7VAM - chains B and D of the 12 polymer chains in the assembly; structure by electron microscopy, 3.20 A resolution.

# Chain B
Name: V-type ATP synthase alpha chain
Source organism: Thermus thermophilus HB8
Notes: EC 7.1.2.2
UniProt: Q56403 (VATA_THET8); numbering as in UniProt (aligned over 1-578)
Chain sequence (578 residues; numbered 1 to 578; the number before each row is that of its first residue):
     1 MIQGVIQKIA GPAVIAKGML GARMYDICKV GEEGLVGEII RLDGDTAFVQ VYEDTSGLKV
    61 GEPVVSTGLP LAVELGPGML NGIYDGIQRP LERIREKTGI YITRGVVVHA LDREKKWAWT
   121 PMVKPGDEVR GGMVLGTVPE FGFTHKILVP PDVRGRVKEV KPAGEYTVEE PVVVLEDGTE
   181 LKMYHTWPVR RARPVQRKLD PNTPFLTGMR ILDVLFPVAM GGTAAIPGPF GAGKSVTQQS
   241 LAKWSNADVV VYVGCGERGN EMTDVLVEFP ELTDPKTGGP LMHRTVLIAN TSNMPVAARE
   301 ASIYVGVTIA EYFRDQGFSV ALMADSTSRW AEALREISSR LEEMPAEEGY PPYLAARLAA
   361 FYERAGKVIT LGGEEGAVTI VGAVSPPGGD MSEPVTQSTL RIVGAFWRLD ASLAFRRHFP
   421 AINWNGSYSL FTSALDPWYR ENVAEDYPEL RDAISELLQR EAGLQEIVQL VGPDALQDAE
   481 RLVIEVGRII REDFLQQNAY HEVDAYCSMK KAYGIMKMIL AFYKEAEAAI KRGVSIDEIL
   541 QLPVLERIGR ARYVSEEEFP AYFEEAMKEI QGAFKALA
Differences from the reference sequence: conflict Ala232 (Ser in Q56403), Ser235 (Thr in Q56403)
Residues lining bound ligands: ATP (adenosine-5'-triphosphate): Gly228, Pro229, Phe230, Gly231, Ala232, Gly233, Lys234, Ser235, Val236, Phe419, Pro420, Gln497, Asn498, Ala499, Tyr500

# Chain D
Name: V-type ATP synthase beta chain
Source organism: Thermus thermophilus HB8
UniProt: Q56404 (VATB_THET8); residue numbers follow UniProt; this construct covers 1-478
Chain sequence (478 residues; numbered 1 to 478; the number before each row is that of its first residue):
     1 MDLLKKEYTG ITYISGPLLF VENAKDLAYG AIVDIKDGTG RVRGGQVIEV SEEYAVIQVF
    61 EETTGLDLAT TSVSLVEDVA RLGVSKEMLG RRFNGIGKPI DGLPPITPEK RLPITGLPLN
   121 PVARRKPEQF IQTGISTIDV MNTLVRGQKL PIFSGSGLPA NEIAAQIARQ ATVRPDLSGE
   181 GEKEEPFAVV FAAMGITQRE LSYFIQEFER TGALSRSVLF LNKADDPTIE RILTPRMALT
   241 VAEYLAFEHD YHVLVILTDM TNYCEALREI GAAREEIPGR RGYPGYMYTD LATIYERAGV
   301 VEGKKGSVTQ IPILSMPDDD RTHPIPDLTG YITEGQIQLS RELHRKGIYP PIDPLPSLSR
   361 LMNNGVGKGK TREDHKQVSD QLYSAYANGV DIRKLVAIIG EDALTENDRR YLQFADAFER
   421 FFINQGQQNR SIEESLQIAW ALLSMLPQGE LKRISKDHIG KYYGQKLEEI WGAPQALD
Not modelled in the structure: 1-4, 475-478

# Chain B / chain D interface
Residue-residue contacts - 71 pairs, chain B then chain D:
  Gln7(B) with Ser51(D); Glu52(D), hydrogen bond (backbone-backbone)
  Lys8(B) with Glu49(D), salt bridge; Val50(D)
  Ile9(B) with Glu49(D); Val50(D), hydrogen bond (backbone-backbone)
  Gly11(B) with Tyr29(D), hydrogen bond (backbone-side chain)
  Lys17(B) with Glu52(D)
  Thr55(B) with Tyr29(D)
  Ser56(B) with Tyr29(D)
  Gly57(B) with Ala28(D); Tyr29(D), hydrogen bond (backbone-backbone)
  Leu58(B) with Ala28(D); Tyr29(D), hydrogen bond (backbone-backbone)
  Lys59(B) with Asp26(D); Ala28(D)
  Val60(B) with Val50(D), hydrophobic; Glu52(D)
  Leu91(B) with Asn120(D), hydrogen bond (backbone-side chain); Val122(D), hydrophobic
  Arg95(B) with Asn120(D); Val122(D), hydrogen bond (side chain-backbone); Glu302(D), salt bridge
  Ile100(B) with Leu119(D); Asn120(D), hydrogen bond (backbone-backbone); Val301(D), hydrophobic
  Tyr101(B) with Leu117(D); Pro118(D); Leu119(D), hydrophobic; Phe247(D)
  Ile102(B) with Leu117(D); Pro118(D), hydrogen bond (backbone-backbone)
  Thr103(B) with Leu117(D)
  Phe230(B) with Leu358(D), hydrophobic; Arg360(D)
  Gly256(B) with Tyr288(D)
  Arg258(B) with Glu296(D); Gly330(D), hydrogen bond (side chain-backbone); Tyr331(D), hydrogen bond (side chain-backbone); Ile332(D); Thr333(D), hydrogen bond (side chain-backbone); Glu334(D); Arg360(D)
  Gly259(B) with Glu296(D), hydrogen bond (backbone-side chain)
  Asn260(B) with Pro127(D); Lys149(D), hydrogen bond; Glu334(D)
  Thr263(B) with Arg124(D); Arg125(D); Lys126(D)
  Asp264(B) with Lys126(D), salt bridge
  Leu266(B) with Pro121(D)
  Thr291(B) with Pro121(D)
  Ser292(B) with Tyr288(D), hydrogen bond; Ala292(D); Glu296(D)
  Asn293(B) with Pro118(D); Ala292(D); Glu296(D)
  Met294(B) with Pro121(D), hydrophobic
  Val296(B) with Thr289(D)
  Arg299(B) with Tyr288(D); Thr289(D), hydrogen bond
  Arg329(B) with Tyr288(D), hydrogen bond; Tyr331(D)
  Arg335(B) with Arg280(D)
  Glu336(B) with Tyr286(D); Thr289(D), hydrogen bond
  Arg340(B) with Tyr286(D)
  Glu348(B) with Arg280(D)
  Pro387(B) with Tyr331(D)
Also at the interface, not in a pair above, chain B (46 interface residues in all): Ile83, Ile94, Gly99, Glu257, Glu261, Val267, Glu332, Ser339, Glu342
Also at the interface, not in a pair above, chain D (46 interface residues in all): Lys25, Leu27, Asp78, Val79, Ala123, Gly147, Glu243, Ile277, Gly285, Thr293, Asp327, Leu361

# Overview
Chain B and chain D each contribute 46 residues to their interface, with 18 hydrogen bonds and 3 salt bridges.
Polar contacts include Lys8(B)-Glu49(D), Arg95(B)-Glu302(D) and Asp264(B)-Lys126(D). Chain B binds ATP.
Here chain B is V-type ATP synthase alpha chain and chain D is V-type ATP synthase beta chain, both from
Thermus thermophilus HB8. Entry 7VAM (V1EG of V/A-ATPase from Thermus thermophilus, high ATP, state1-2) was
determined by electron microscopy, deposited together with 7VAI, 7VAJ, 7VAK, 7VAL, 7VAN, 7VAO and 11 further
entries.
